Entry 3MRM (X-ray diffraction, 1.90 A resolution); this record covers chains A and P of the 3 polymer chains in the assembly.

Chain A:
Name: HLA class I histocompatibility antigen, A-2 alpha chain
Source organism: Homo sapiens
Notes: fragment: HLA-A*0201 alpha chain, UNP resiude 25-300
UniProtKB: P01892 (1A02_HUMAN); residues 1-276 here correspond to UniProt positions 25-300 (UniProt number = residue number + 24)
Chain sequence (293 residues; numbered 1 to 293; the number before each row is that of its first residue):
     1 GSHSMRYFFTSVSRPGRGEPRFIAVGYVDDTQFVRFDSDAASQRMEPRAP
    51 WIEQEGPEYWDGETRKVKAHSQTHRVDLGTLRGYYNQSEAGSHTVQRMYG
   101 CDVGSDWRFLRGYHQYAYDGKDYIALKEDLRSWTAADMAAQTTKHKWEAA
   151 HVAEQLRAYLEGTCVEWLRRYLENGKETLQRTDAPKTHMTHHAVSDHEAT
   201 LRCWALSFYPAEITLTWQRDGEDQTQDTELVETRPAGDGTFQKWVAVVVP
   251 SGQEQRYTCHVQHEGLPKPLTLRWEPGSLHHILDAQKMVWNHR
Unresolved in the structure: 276-293
Sequence notes: engineered mutation Val-245 (Ala269 in P01892); expression tag (277-293)
Cystine bridges: Cys-101/Cys-164, Cys-203/Cys-259

Chain P:
Name: 10-meric peptide from Genome polyprotein
Notes: fragment: NS3 protein fragment
UniProtKB: Q9DIT6 (Q9DIT6_9HEPC); residues 1-10 here correspond to UniProt positions 1406-1415 (UniProt number = residue number + 1405)
Chain sequence (10 residues; numbered 1 to 10; the number before each row is that of its first residue):
     1 KLVALGINAV

How chain A and chain P interact:
Pairs across the interface (40; chain A residue first):
  Met-5(A) / Lys-1(P)
  Tyr-7(A) / Lys-1(P)  hydrogen bond (side chain-backbone)
  Tyr-7(A) / Leu-2(P)  hydrophobic
  Phe-9(A) / Leu-2(P)  hydrophobic
  Met-45(A) / Leu-2(P)  hydrophobic
  Glu-63(A) / Lys-1(P)
  Glu-63(A) / Leu-2(P)  hydrogen bond (side chain-backbone)
  Lys-66(A) / Leu-2(P)  hydrogen bond (side chain-backbone)
  Lys-66(A) / Val-3(P)
  Lys-66(A) / Ala-4(P)
  Val-67(A) / Leu-2(P)  hydrophobic
  His-70(A) / Val-3(P)
  His-70(A) / Ile-7(P)
  Thr-73(A) / Asn-8(P)
  Thr-73(A) / Ala-9(P)
  Asp-77(A) / Ala-9(P)
  Asp-77(A) / Val-10(P)  hydrogen bond (side chain-backbone)
  Thr-80(A) / Val-10(P)
  Leu-81(A) / Val-10(P)  hydrophobic
  Tyr-84(A) / Val-10(P)  hydrogen bond (side chain-backbone)
  Arg-97(A) / Ile-7(P)
  Tyr-99(A) / Leu-2(P)
  Tyr-99(A) / Val-3(P)  hydrogen bond (side chain-backbone)
  Tyr-99(A) / Ile-7(P)  hydrophobic
  Tyr-116(A) / Val-10(P)
  Thr-143(A) / Val-10(P)  hydrogen bond (side chain-backbone)
  Lys-146(A) / Val-10(P)  hydrogen bond (side chain-backbone)
  Trp-147(A) / Asn-8(P)
  Trp-147(A) / Ala-9(P)  hydrogen bond (side chain-backbone)
  Ala-150(A) / Asn-8(P)
  Val-152(A) / Gly-6(P)
  Val-152(A) / Asn-8(P)
  Gln-155(A) / Leu-5(P)
  Gln-155(A) / Gly-6(P)  hydrogen bond (side chain-backbone)
  Leu-156(A) / Gly-6(P)
  Tyr-159(A) / Lys-1(P)  hydrogen bond (side chain-backbone)
  Tyr-159(A) / Leu-2(P)
  Tyr-159(A) / Val-3(P)  hydrophobic
  Trp-167(A) / Lys-1(P)
  Tyr-171(A) / Lys-1(P)  hydrogen bond (side chain-backbone)
Interface residues without a listed pair, chain A (30 interface residues in all): Tyr-59, His-114, Tyr-123, Thr-163

Overview:
30 residues of chain A face 10 of chain P across their interface, with 12 hydrogen bonds. Polar contacts
include Tyr-7(A)/Lys-1(P), Glu-63(A)/Leu-2(P) and Lys-66(A)/Leu-2(P).
Here chain A is HLA class I histocompatibility antigen, A-2 alpha chain (Homo sapiens) and chain P is 10-meric
peptide from Genome polyprotein. Entry 3MRM (Crystal Structure of MHC class I HLA-A2 molecule complexed with
HCV NS3-1406-1415 decapeptide) was determined by X-ray diffraction.
